6B5G - chains A and D of the 4 polymer chains in the assembly; structure by X-ray diffraction, 2.20 A resolution.

Chain A (and D):
Name: Retinal dehydrogenase 2
Organism: Homo sapiens
Notes: EC 1.2.1.36; chain D of this document is another copy of the same molecule, construct and numbering; everything in this record applies to it too
UniProtKB: O94788 (AL1A2_HUMAN); residue numbers follow UniProt; this construct covers 26-518
Sequence (493 residues; row label = number of the first residue in the row):
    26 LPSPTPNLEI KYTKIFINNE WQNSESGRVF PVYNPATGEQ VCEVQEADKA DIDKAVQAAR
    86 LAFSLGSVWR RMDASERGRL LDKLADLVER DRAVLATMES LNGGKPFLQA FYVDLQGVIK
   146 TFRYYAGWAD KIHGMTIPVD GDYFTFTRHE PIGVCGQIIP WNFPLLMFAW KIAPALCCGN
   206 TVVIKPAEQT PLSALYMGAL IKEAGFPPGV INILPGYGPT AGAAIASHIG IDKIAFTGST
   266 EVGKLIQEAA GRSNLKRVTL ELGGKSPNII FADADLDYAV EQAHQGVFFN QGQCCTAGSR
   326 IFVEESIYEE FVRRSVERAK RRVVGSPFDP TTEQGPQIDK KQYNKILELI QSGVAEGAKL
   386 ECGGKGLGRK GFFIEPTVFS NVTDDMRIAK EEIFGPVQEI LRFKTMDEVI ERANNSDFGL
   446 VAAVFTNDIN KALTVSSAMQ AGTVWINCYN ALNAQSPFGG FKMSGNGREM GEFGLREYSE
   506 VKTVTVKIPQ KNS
Unresolved in the structure: 26
Residues lining bound ligands:
  - CQY ((3-ethoxythiophen-2-yl){4-[4-nitro-3-(pyrrolidin-1-yl)phenyl]piperazin-1-yl}methanone): Val138, Asn187, Phe188, Leu191, Met192, Trp195, Phe314, Cys319, Cys320, Thr321, Asn475, Ala476, Leu477, Asn478, Phe483
  - NAD (nicotinamide-adenine-dinucleotide): Ile183, Ile184, Pro185, Trp186, Asn187, Met192, Lys210, Pro211, Ala212, Glu213, Tyr242, Gly243, Pro244, Gly247, Ala248, Phe261, Thr262, Gly263, Ser264, Val267, Leu270, Ile271, Glu286, Leu287, Gly288, Gly289, Cys320, Gln367, Glu417, Phe419, Leu445, Phe483
UniProt features mapped onto this chain:
  - active site: Glu286 (Proton acceptor), Cys320 (Nucleophile)
  - binding site (NAD(+)): Ile184 to Trp186, Lys210 to Glu213, Ser264 to Glu266, Lys366 to Lys370, Glu417
  - site: Asn187 (Transition state stabilizer)
  - modified residue: Tyr168 (Phosphotyrosine), Ser351 (Phosphoserine)
  - natural variant: Gln182 (Q182K: In DIH4), Arg347 (R347H: In DIH4), Ala383 (A383T: In DIH4; uncertain significance), Ser461 (S461Y: In DIH4)
From the paper describing this entry:
  - binding site for CQY: Asn187, Phe188, Met192, Cys320, Thr321
  - binding site for NAD: Asn187, Met192, Cys320
  - conformationally variable residues: Gly263, Gly288
  - specificity-determining residues: Val138, Gly142, Thr321, Leu477 (proposed by the authors, not directly observed)

How chain A and chain D interact:
Contacting residue pairs (24; chain A residue first):
  Arg104(A) - Arg148(D)
  Asp107(A) - Asp107(D)
  Arg148(A) - Arg104(D)
  Tyr149(A) - Asp155(D)
  Tyr149(A) - Lys156(D)  hydrogen bond (backbone-side chain)
  Gly152(A) - Gly152(D)
  Gly152(A) - Lys156(D)
  Trp153(A) - Lys156(D)
  Asp155(A) - Tyr149(D)
  Asp155(A) - Gln480(D)  hydrogen bond
  Lys156(A) - Tyr149(D)  hydrogen bond (side chain-backbone)
  Lys156(A) - Gly152(D)
  Lys156(A) - Trp153(D)
  His158(A) - Glu497(D)  salt bridge
  Asn455(A) - Lys512(D)
  Asn455(A) - Pro514(D)
  Leu458(A) - Val511(D)  hydrophobic
  Thr459(A) - Pro514(D)
  Thr459(A) - Gln515(D)  hydrogen bond
  Gln480(A) - Asp155(D)  hydrogen bond
  Glu497(A) - His158(D)  salt bridge
  Ile513(A) - Leu458(D)  hydrophobic
  Pro514(A) - Thr459(D)
  Gln515(A) - Thr459(D)  hydrogen bond
Interface residues without a listed pair, chain A (24 interface residues in all): Asp98, Ser100, Asp111, Phe169, Ile454, Val511, Lys512
Interface residues without a listed pair, chain D (23 interface residues in all): Ser100, Asp111, Lys145, Ile454, Asn455, Ile513

In short:
The interface between chain A and chain D involves 24 residues on one side and 23 on the other, with 6
hydrogen bonds and 2 salt bridges. Polar pairs include His158(A)-Glu497(D), Tyr149(A)-Lys156(D) and
Asp155(A)-Gln480(D). From the paper: a binding site for CQY at Asn187(A), Phe188(A) and Met192(A) among
others; a binding site for NAD at Asn187(A), Met192(A) and Cys320(A).
Both chains are Retinal dehydrogenase 2 (Homo sapiens). Entry 6B5G (ALDH1A2 liganded with NAD and
(3-ethoxythiophen-2-yl){4-[4-nitro-3-(pyrrolidin-1-yl)phenyl]piperazin-1-yl}methanone (compound 6-118)) was
determined by X-ray diffraction (same publication as 6ALJ, 6B5H and 6B5I).
